3C50 - chains A and B; structure by X-ray diffraction, 2.60 A resolution.

# Chain A (and B)
Name: Rhodopsin kinase
Organism: Bos taurus
Notes: EC 2.7.11.14; chain B of this document is another copy of the same molecule, construct and numbering; everything in this record applies to it too
UniProt: P28327 (RK_BOVIN); residue numbers follow UniProt; this construct covers 1-535
Sequence (543 residues; numbered 1 to 543; the number before each row is that of its first residue):
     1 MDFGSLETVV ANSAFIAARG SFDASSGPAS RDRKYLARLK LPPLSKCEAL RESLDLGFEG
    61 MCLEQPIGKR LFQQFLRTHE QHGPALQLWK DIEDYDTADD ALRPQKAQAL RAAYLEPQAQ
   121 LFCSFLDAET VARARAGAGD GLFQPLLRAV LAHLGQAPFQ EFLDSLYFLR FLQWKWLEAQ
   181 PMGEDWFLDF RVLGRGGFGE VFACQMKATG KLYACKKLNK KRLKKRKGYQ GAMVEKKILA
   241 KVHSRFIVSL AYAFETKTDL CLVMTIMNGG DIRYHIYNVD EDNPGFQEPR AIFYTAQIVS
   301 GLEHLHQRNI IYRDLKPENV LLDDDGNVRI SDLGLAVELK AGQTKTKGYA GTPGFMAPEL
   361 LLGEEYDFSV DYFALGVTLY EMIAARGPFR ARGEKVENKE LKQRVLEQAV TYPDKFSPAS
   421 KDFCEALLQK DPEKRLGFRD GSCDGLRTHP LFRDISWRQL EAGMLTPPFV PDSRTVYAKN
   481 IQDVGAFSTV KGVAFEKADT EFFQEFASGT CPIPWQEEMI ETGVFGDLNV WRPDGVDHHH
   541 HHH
Not modelled in the structure: 1-29, 484-488, 534-543 (chain B: 1-29, 479-486, 534-543)
Sequence notes: expression tag (536-543)
Metal / ion sites: Mg2+ site 1: Asp-332 (together with ADP)
Residues lining bound ligands: ADP: Leu-193, Gly-194, Arg-195, Gly-196, Gly-197, Phe-198, Val-201, Ala-214, Lys-216, Glu-235, Val-248, Met-264, Thr-265, Ile-266, Met-267, Asn-319, Leu-321, Asp-332
Reported in the primary citation:
  - post-translational modification sites: Ser-5, Ser-488, Thr-489 (proposed by the authors, not directly observed)
  - mutagenesis - S5A, D164A, D164A/L166K, L166K: unchanged catalytic activity on Rho
  - mutagenesis - S5D: decreased expression
  - mutagenesis - D164A/W531A, L166K/W531A, W531A: decreased stability
  - disease-associated variants - V377D, P388H: decreased stability (proposed by the authors, not directly observed)

# Chain A / chain B interface
Residue-residue contacts - 40 pairs, chain A then chain B:
  Pro-43(A) with Asp-164(B)
  Leu-44(A) with Asp-164(B), hydrogen bond (backbone-backbone); Ser-165(B); Leu-166(B); Leu-169(B), hydrophobic
  Ser-45(A) with Asp-164(B), hydrogen bond
  Gln-74(A) with Trp-531(B), hydrogen bond; Arg-532(B)
  Thr-78(A) with Trp-531(B); Arg-532(B); Pro-533(B)
  Asp-164(A) with Pro-43(B); Leu-44(B), hydrogen bond (backbone-backbone); Ser-45(B), hydrogen bond
  Ser-165(A) with Leu-44(B)
  Leu-166(A) with Leu-44(B); Leu-166(B), hydrophobic; Leu-169(B), hydrophobic; Arg-170(B); Trp-531(B), hydrophobic
  Tyr-167(A) with Val-530(B); Trp-531(B), hydrogen bond (side chain-backbone)
  Leu-169(A) with Leu-44(B), hydrophobic; Leu-166(B), hydrophobic; Leu-169(B), hydrophobic
  Arg-170(A) with Leu-166(B); Trp-531(B)
  Gln-173(A) with Leu-166(B)
  Asn-529(A) with Trp-531(B); Arg-532(B), hydrogen bond (backbone-side chain)
  Val-530(A) with Arg-532(B)
  Trp-531(A) with Gln-74(B), hydrogen bond; Thr-78(B); Leu-166(B), hydrophobic; Tyr-167(B), hydrogen bond (backbone-side chain); Arg-170(B); Asn-529(B), hydrogen bond (side chain-backbone); Trp-531(B), hydrophobic
  Arg-532(A) with Val-530(B)
  Pro-533(A) with Thr-78(B)
Also at the interface, not in a pair above, chain A (21 interface residues in all): Leu-71, Arg-77, Glu-80, Gly-526
Also at the interface, not in a pair above, chain B (20 interface residues in all): Lys-40, Arg-77, Gln-173, Gly-526

# In short
21 residues of chain A face 20 of chain B across their interface, with 10 hydrogen bonds. Polar contacts
include Ser-45(A)/Asp-164(B), Gln-74(A)/Trp-531(B) and Tyr-167(A)/Trp-531(B). Bound to chain A: ADP. From the
paper: D164A/W531A, L166K/W531A and W531A of chain A, among others, reduce stability; modification sites
Ser-5(A), Ser-488(A) and Thr-489(A); 10 substitutions were tested in all.
Chain A and chain B are both Rhodopsin kinase (Bos taurus); the structure, Crystal Structure of G protein
coupled receptor kinase 1 bound to ADP and magnesium chloride at ..., was determined by X-ray diffraction
together with 3C4W, 3C4X, 3C4Y, 3C4Z and 3C51 from the same study.
